7YZC - chains A and B of the 3 polymer chains in the assembly; structure by X-ray diffraction, 2.17 A resolution.

[Chain A]
Molecule: Forkhead box protein H1
Source organism: Danio rerio
UniProt: Q9I9E1 (FOXH1_DANRE); numbering as in UniProt (aligned over 86-210)
Sequence (125 residues; row label = number of the first residue in the row):
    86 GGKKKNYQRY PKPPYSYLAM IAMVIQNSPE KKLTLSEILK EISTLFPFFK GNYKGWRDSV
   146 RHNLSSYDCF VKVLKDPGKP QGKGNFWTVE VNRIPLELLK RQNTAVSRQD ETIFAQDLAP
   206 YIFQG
Disordered / not traced: 86-90, 196-198, 210
UniProt features mapped onto this chain:
  - DNA-binding region: Lys97 to Arg193 (Fork-head)
From the paper describing this entry:
  - binding site for the 16-nt DNA strand: Tyr92, Asp143
  - binding site for the 16-nt DNA strand (chain B): Arg146, His147
  - mutagenesis - R94H, K97N: decreased binding to Gsc-NCP

[Chain B]
Molecule: 16-nt DNA strand
Sequence (16 nucleotides; row label = number of the first residue in the row):
     1 AGATTGTTTA TTGAGA

[Interface between chain A and chain B]
Contacting residue pairs (27; chain A residue first):
  Tyr92(A) with DT12(B), hydrogen bond to the base; DG13(B), sugar contact
  Arg94(A) with DT12(B), hydrogen bond to the base; DG13(B), hydrogen bond to the sugar; DA14(B), sugar contact
  Leu120(A) with DT5(B), phosphate contact
  Ser121(A) with DT5(B), phosphate contact
  Arg146(A) with DT5(B), base contact; DG6(B), hydrogen bond to the base; DT7(B), base contact
  His147(A) with DT8(B), hydrogen bond to the base; DT9(B), hydrogen bond to the base; DA10(B), base contact
  Ser150(A) with DG6(B), sugar contact; DT7(B), hydrogen bond to the phosphate; DT8(B), base contact
  Lys157(A) with DG6(B), hydrogen bond to the phosphate; DT7(B), salt bridge to the phosphate
  Lys168(A) with DT5(B), hydrogen bond to the base
  Gly169(A) with DT5(B), hydrogen bond to the phosphate; DG6(B), phosphate contact
  Asn170(A) with DG6(B), hydrogen bond to the phosphate
  Trp172(A) with DG6(B), hydrogen bond to the phosphate; DT7(B), phosphate contact
  Asn188(A) with DG15(B), sugar contact
  Thr189(A) with DG15(B), phosphate contact
  Arg193(A) with DG15(B), salt bridge to the phosphate
Other interface residues (no listed pair), chain A (16 interface residues in all): Ala190
Other interface residues (no listed pair), chain B (12 interface residues in all): DT11, DA16

[In short]
16 residues of chain A face 12 of chain B across their interface, with 12 hydrogen bonds and 2 salt bridges.
Polar contacts include Tyr92(A)-DT12(B), Arg94(A)-DT12(B) and Arg146(A)-DG6(B). The paper reports a binding
site for the 16-nt DNA strand at Tyr92(A) and Asp143(A); R94H and K97N of chain A reduce binding to Gsc-NCP.
Here chain A is Forkhead box protein H1 (Danio rerio) and chain B is a 16-nt DNA strand. Entry 7YZC (Crystal
structure of the zebrafish FoxH1 bound to the TGTTTATT site) was determined by X-ray diffraction (same
publication as 7YZ7, 7YZA, 7YZB, 7YZD, 7YZE, 7YZF and 7YZG).
